8AA1 - chains B and I of the 4 polymer chains in the assembly; structure by electron microscopy, 2.90 A resolution.

Chain B:
Molecule: SusD homolog
Organism: Bacteroides thetaiotaomicron VPI-5482
Reference sequence: Q8A6W4 (Q8A6W4_BACTN); residues -17 to 552 here correspond to UniProt positions 1-570 (UniProt number = residue number + 18)
Amino-acid sequence (580 residues; each row starts with the number of its first residue; numbers below 1 keep their minus sign (Met-17 is residue -17)):
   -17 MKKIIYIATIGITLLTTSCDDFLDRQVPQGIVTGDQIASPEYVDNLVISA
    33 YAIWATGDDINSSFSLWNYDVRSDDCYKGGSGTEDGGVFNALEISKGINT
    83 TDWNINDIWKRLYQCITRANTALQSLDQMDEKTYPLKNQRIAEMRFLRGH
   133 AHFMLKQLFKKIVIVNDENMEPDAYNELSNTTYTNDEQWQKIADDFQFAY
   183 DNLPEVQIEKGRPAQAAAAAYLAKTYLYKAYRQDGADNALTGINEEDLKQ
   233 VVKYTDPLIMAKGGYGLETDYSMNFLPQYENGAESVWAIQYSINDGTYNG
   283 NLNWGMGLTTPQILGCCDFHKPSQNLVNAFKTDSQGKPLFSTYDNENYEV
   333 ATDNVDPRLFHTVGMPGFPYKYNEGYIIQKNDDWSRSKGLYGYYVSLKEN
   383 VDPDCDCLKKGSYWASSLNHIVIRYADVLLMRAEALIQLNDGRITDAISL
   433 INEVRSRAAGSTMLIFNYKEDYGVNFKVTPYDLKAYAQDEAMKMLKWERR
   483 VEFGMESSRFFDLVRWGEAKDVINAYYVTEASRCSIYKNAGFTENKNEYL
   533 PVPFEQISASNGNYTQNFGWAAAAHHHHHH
Unresolved in the structure: -17 to 1, 553-562
Differences from the reference sequence: expression tag (553-562)
Disulfides: Cys387-Cys389
Bound ions: Mg2+: Glu262, Tyr273, Ser399, Asn401
Residues lining bound ligands: beta-D-fructofuranose (FRU): Asp41, Ile42, Asn43, Asp67, Gly68, Phe71, Trp85, Leu290, Cys298, Cys299, Phe301, Arg368, Lys392, Ser394, Tyr395

Chain I:
Molecule: SusC homolog
Organism: Bacteroides thetaiotaomicron VPI-5482
Reference sequence: Q8A6W3 (Q8A6W3_BACTN); residues -24 to 1016 here correspond to UniProt positions 1-1041 (UniProt number = residue number + 25)
Amino-acid sequence (1041 residues; row label = number of the first residue in the row; numbers below 1 keep their minus sign (Met-24 is residue -24)):
   -24 MPGIMKNKKLLCSVCFLFAFMSALWGQNITVKGNVTSKTDGQPIIGASVV
    26 ETTATTNGTITDFDGNFTLSVPVNSTLKITYIGYKPVTVKAAAIVNVLLE
    76 EDTQMVDEVVVTGYTTQRKADLTGAVSVVKVDEIQKQGENNPVKALQGRV
   126 PGMNITADGNPSGSATVRIRGIGTLNNNDPLYIIDGVPTKAGMHELNGND
   176 IESIQVLKDAASASIYGSRAANGVIIITTKQGKKGQIKINFDASVSASMY
   226 QSKMNVLNTEQYGRAMWQAYVNDGENPNGNALGYAYNWGYNADGNPVLYG
   276 MTLSKYLDSKNTMPVADTDWFDEITRTGVIQQYNLSVSNGSEKGSSFFSL
   326 GYYKNLGVIKDTDFDRFSARMNSDYKLIDDILTIGQHFTLNRTSEVQAPG
   376 GIIETALDIPSAIPVYASDGSWGGPVGGWPDRRNPRAVLEYNKDNRYTYW
   426 RMFGDAYVNLTPFKGFNLRSTFGLDYANKQARYFTYPYQEGTQTNNGKSA
   476 VEAKQEHWTKWMWNAIATYQLEVGKHRGDVMIGMELNREDDSHFSGYKED
   526 FSILTPDYMWPDAGSGTAQAYGAGEGYSLVSFFGKMNYSYADRYLLSLTL
   576 RRDGSSRFGKNHRYATFPSVSLGWRITQENFMKELTWLDDLKLRASWGQT
   626 GNQEISNLARYTIYAPNYGTTDSFGGQSYGTAYDITGSNGGGVLPSGFKR
   676 NQIGNDNIKWETTTQTNVGIDFSLFKQSLYGSLEYYYKKATDILTEMAGV
   726 GVLGEGGSRWINSGAMKNQGFEFNLGYRNKTAFGLTYDLNGNISTYRNEI
   776 LELPETVAANGKFGGNGVKSVVGHTYGAQVGYIADGIFKSQDEVDNHATQ
   826 EGAAVGRIRYRDIDHNGVIDERDQNWIYDPTPSFSYGLNIYLEYKNFDLT
   876 MFWQGVQGVDIISDVKKKSDFWSASNVGFLNKGTRLLNAWSPTNPNSDIP
   926 ALTRSDTNNEQRVSTYFVENGSFLKLRNIQLGYTVPAVISKKMRMDRLRF
   976 YCSAQNLLTIKSKNFTGEDPENPNFSYPIPVNITFGLNIGF
Unresolved in the structure: -24 to 92
Bound ions: Mg2+: Asp837, Asp839, Asn841, Val843, Asp848
Residues lining bound ligands:
  - beta-D-fructofuranose (FRU), molecule 1: Lys165, Ala166, Gly167, His169, Glu170, Gln372, Tyr422, Tyr424, Lys454, Glu481, Trp483
  - beta-D-fructofuranose (FRU), molecule 2: Gly375, Gly376, Glu379, Thr380, Asp406, Arg407, Gln468, Phe649, Gln652, Asn901, Val902
From the paper describing this entry:
  - binding site for beta-D-fructofuranose: Phe649

Interface between chain B and chain I:
Contacting residue pairs (13; chain B residue first):
  Val9(B) with Asp532(I)
  Pro10(B) with Asp532(I)
  Gln11(B) with Asp532(I); Trp535(I), hydrogen bond
  Gly12(B) with Asp532(I), hydrogen bond (backbone-backbone); Tyr533(I); Trp535(I); Ala538(I)
  Ile13(B) with Tyr533(I)
  Val14(B) with Ile528(I), hydrophobic; Tyr533(I), hydrophobic
  Tyr24(B) with Ile528(I)
  Asn276(B) with Gly666(I)
Interface residues without a listed pair, chain B (9 interface residues in all): Gln18
Interface residues without a listed pair, chain I (9 interface residues in all): Ser527, Pro531, Gly667

Overview:
Chain B and chain I each contribute 9 residues to their interface, with 2 hydrogen bonds. Among the polar
pairs are Gln11(B)-Trp535(I) and Gly12(B)-Asp532(I). Ligands of chain B: beta-D-fructofuranose. Chain I binds
beta-D-fructofuranose. The Mg2+ site is built by Glu262(B), Tyr273(B), Ser399(B) and Asn401(B). The paper
reports a binding site for beta-D-fructofuranose at Phe649(I).
Here chain B is SusD homolog and chain I is SusC homolog, both from Bacteroides thetaiotaomicron VPI-5482.
Entry 8AA1 (Core SusCD transporter units from the levan utilisome with levan fructo-oligosaccharides DP 8-12)
was determined by electron microscopy (same publication as 8A9Y, 8AA0, 8AA2 and 8AA3).
